PDB entry 6SD0 | X-ray diffraction, 3.70 A resolution | chains A and C

# Chain A (and C)
Name: Beta-galactosidase
Source organism: Thermotoga maritima MSB8
Notes: EC 3.2.1.23; chain C of this document is another copy of the same molecule, construct and numbering; everything in this record applies to it too
UniProt: Q56307 (BGAL_THEMA); residues 1-1084 here = UniProt positions 1-1084
Amino-acid sequence (1084 residues; row label = number of the first residue in the row):
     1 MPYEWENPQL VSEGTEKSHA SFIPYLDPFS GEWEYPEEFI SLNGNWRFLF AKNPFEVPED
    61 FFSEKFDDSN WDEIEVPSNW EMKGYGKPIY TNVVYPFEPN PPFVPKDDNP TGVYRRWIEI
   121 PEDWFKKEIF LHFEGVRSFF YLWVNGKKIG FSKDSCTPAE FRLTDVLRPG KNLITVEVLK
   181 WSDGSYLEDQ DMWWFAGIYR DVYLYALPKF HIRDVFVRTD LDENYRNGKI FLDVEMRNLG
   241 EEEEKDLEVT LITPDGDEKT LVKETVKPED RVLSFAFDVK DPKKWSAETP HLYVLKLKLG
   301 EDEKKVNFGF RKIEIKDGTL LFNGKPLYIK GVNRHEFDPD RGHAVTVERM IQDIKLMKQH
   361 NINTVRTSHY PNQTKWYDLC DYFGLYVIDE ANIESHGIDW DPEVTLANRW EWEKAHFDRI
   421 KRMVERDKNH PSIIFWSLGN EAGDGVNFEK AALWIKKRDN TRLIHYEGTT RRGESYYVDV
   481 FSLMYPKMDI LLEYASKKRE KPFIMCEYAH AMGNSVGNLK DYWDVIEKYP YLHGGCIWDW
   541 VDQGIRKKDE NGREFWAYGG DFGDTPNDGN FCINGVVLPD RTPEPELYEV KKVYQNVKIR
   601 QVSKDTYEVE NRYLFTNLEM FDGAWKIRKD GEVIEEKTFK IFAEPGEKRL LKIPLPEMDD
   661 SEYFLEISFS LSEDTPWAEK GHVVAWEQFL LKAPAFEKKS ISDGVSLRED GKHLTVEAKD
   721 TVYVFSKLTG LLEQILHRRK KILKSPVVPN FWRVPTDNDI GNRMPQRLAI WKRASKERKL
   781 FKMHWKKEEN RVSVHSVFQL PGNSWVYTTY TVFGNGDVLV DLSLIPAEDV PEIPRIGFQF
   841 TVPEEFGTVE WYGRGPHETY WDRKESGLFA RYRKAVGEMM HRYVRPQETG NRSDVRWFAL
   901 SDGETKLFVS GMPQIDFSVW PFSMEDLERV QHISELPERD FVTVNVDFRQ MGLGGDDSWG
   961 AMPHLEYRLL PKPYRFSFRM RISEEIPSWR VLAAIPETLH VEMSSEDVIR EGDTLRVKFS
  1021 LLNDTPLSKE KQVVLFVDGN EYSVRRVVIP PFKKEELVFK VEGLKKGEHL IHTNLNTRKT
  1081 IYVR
Disordered / not traced: 1
Ion coordination: Mg2+: Ala511, Gly513, Gly575, Glu584, Glu586

# How chain A and chain C interact
Residue-residue contacts - 3 pairs, chain A then chain C:
  Asn224(A) - Lys652(C)  hydrogen bond
  Arg649(A) - Glu647(C)  salt bridge
  Lys652(A) - Asn224(C)  hydrogen bond
Interface residues without a listed pair, chain A (5 interface residues in all): Asp605, Glu647
Interface residues without a listed pair, chain C (5 interface residues in all): Asp605, Arg649

# In short
The chain A/chain C interface involves 5 residues from each chain, with 2 hydrogen bonds and 1 salt bridge.
Polar pairs include Arg649(A)-Glu647(C) and Asn224(A)-Lys652(C). The Mg2+ site is built by Ala511(A),
Gly513(A), Gly575(A), Glu584(A) and Glu586(A).
Chain A and chain C are both Beta-galactosidase (Thermotoga maritima MSB8); the structure, Structure of
beta-galactosidase from Thermotoga maritima, was determined by X-ray diffraction, deposited together with
6S6Z.
